5V7E - chain A; structure by X-ray diffraction, 1.36 A resolution.

[Chain A]
Protein: Lysozyme
From: Enterobacteria phage T4
Notes: EC 3.2.1.17
Reference sequence: D9IEF7 (D9IEF7_BPT4); residues 1-164 here = UniProt positions 1-164
Amino-acid sequence (170 residues; each row starts with the number of its first residue):
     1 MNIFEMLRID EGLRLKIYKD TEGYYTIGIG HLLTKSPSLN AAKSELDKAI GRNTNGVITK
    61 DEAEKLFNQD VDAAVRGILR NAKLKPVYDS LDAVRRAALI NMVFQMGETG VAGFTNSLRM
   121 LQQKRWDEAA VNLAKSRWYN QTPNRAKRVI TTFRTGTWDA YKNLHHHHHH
Disordered / not traced: 163-170
Sequence notes: conflict T54 (Cys in D9IEF7), A97 (Cys in D9IEF7); expression tag (165-170)
Modified residues: Y18 (3-chloro-L-tyrosine; 3CT)
Ligand contacts: 2-hydroxyethyl disulfide (HED): F4, N68, V71, D72, V75
From the paper describing this entry:
  - contacts within the chain: R14-G28

[Overview]
Bound to chain A: 2-hydroxyethyl disulfide. The paper reports contacts within the chain involving G28 and R14.
Chain A is Lysozyme (Enterobacteria phage T4); the structure, T4 lysozyme Y18Ymcl, was determined by X-ray
diffraction (same publication as 5V7D and 5V7F).
